Entry 7JK2 (electron microscopy, 3.20 A resolution); this record covers chains D and E of the 9 polymer chains in the assembly.

Chain D:
Name: Origin recognition complex subunit 4
Organism: Drosophila melanogaster
UniProtKB: Q9W102 (Q9W102_DROME); residue numbers follow UniProt; this construct covers 1-459
Amino-acid sequence (462 residues; each row starts with the number of its first residue; numbers below 1 keep their minus sign (Ser-2 is residue -2)):
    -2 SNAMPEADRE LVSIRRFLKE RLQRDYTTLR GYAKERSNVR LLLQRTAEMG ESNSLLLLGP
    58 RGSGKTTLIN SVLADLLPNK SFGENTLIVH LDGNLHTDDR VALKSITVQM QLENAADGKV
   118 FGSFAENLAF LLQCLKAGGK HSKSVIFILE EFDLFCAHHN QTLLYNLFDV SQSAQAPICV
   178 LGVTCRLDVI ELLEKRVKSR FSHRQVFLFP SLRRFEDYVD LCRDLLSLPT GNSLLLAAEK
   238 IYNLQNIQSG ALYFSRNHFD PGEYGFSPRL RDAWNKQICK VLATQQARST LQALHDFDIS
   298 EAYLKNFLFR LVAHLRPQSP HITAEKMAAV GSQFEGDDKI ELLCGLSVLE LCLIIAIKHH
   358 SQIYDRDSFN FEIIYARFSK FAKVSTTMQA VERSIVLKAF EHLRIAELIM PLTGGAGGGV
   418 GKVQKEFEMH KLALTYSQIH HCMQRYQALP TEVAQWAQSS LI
Not modelled in the structure: -2 to 1, 245-249, 411-419, 457-459
Differences from the reference sequence: expression tag (-2 to 0)
Metal / ion sites: Mg2+: Thr63 (together with ATP)
Ligand contacts: ATP (adenosine-5'-triphosphate): Leu19, Thr25, Leu26, Arg27, Tyr29, Pro57, Arg58, Gly59, Ser60, Gly61, Lys62, Thr63, Thr64, Glu298, Ala299, Lys302
From the paper describing this entry:
  - mutagenesis - R97A (3-fold): decreased binding to DNA

Chain E:
Name: Origin recognition complex subunit 5
Organism: Drosophila melanogaster
UniProtKB: Q24169 (ORC5_DROME); numbering as in UniProt (aligned over 1-460)
Amino-acid sequence (460 residues; row label = number of the first residue in the row):
     1 MEAICSSLEP LFPCREAAIE TLGELIGDSS ETYPSAIYLF GHSGTGKTAL TRAFLKECGK
    61 RQNVRTAHLN AIECYTTKIM LEILLDSLAP DQGDALKVDN MLDFVEQLRR QAATRVEDQG
   121 FLIAVDNAER LRDMDANVLP VLLRLQELTN LNLCVILLSQ LPFEKFYNKT GLSEIVCLHL
   181 AQYNKAETQR ILGSDFQQVR NQLLEQFAQD KKRLEICQEA VTEDFYNNYL NLFLSVFYKA
   241 CRDVPELQLT ARKCLSTYLE PVLDGTVDAT DISRLWRHIA GPLRSALTQI YMRIEKPAEE
   301 VEDFTAIEDQ SVRKLAQSLE LPYYAKFLLI AAFLASHNAA KQDKRLFVKH HGKQRKRMQT
   361 VNARAKTTEK MSTTLGPKSF SIDRLLAIFY AILEEKVGLT CNLLSQISTL VHLNLLSFVS
   421 GEQNIMEGSA RLQCTIGLEF VLQIGKVVGF NVRQYLCDFM
Not modelled in the structure: 207-210, 266-272, 296-317, 350-374, 457-460
Metal / ion sites: Mg2+: Thr48 (together with ATP)
Ligand contacts: ATP (adenosine-5'-triphosphate): Leu11, Phe12, Pro13, Arg15, His42, Ser43, Gly44, Thr45, Gly46, Lys47, Thr48, Ala49, Gln160, Tyr183, Ile191, Pro245
UniProt features mapped onto this chain:
  - binding site (ATP): Gly41 to Thr48

Chain D / chain E interface:
Pairs across the interface - 89 pairs, chain D then chain E:
  Arg12(D) with Glu31(E), salt bridge
  Arg13(D) with Asp28(E), salt bridge; Ser30(E); Glu31(E), salt bridge
  Lys16(D) with Glu24(E); Glu31(E), salt bridge; Thr32(E)
  Glu17(D) with Thr32(E); Arg115(E), salt bridge
  Gln20(D) with Thr32(E); Tyr33(E); Ser35(E); Gln146(E)
  Tyr23(D) with Asn150(E)
  Arg58(D) with Arg144(E); Thr170(E), hydrogen bond (side chain-backbone); Leu172(E)
  Asn91(D) with Asn137(E), hydrogen bond (backbone-side chain); Pro140(E); Val141(E)
  Leu92(D) with Leu102(E), hydrophobic; Val141(E), hydrophobic
  His93(D) with Leu102(E)
  Thr94(D) with Asn137(E)
  Val98(D) with Asn100(E); Leu102(E), hydrophobic
  Tyr250(D) with Asn150(E), hydrogen bond (backbone-side chain)
  Phe251(D) with Asn150(E), hydrogen bond (backbone-side chain)
  Arg253(D) with Arg109(E), hydrogen bond (side chain-backbone); Ala112(E), hydrogen bond (side chain-backbone); Asn150(E)
  Asn254(D) with Asn150(E)
  Glu260(D) with Arg115(E)
  Tyr261(D) with Arg115(E), hydrogen bond
  Ala299(D) with Glu174(E)
  Tyr300(D) with Glu174(E)
  Asn303(D) with Glu174(E); Ile175(E), hydrogen bond (side chain-backbone); Val176(E)
  Phe306(D) with Leu25(E), hydrophobic; Thr32(E); Pro34(E)
  Arg307(D) with Ile175(E); Val176(E); Cys177(E)
  Ala310(D) with Glu24(E)
  His311(D) with Glu24(E), salt bridge
  Arg313(D) with Met1(E), hydrogen bond; Glu2(E), salt bridge; Glu24(E)
  Asp335(D) with Phe40(E); Pro162(E); Glu164(E)
  Lys336(D) with Glu164(E); Lys165(E)
  Glu338(D) with His179(E), hydrogen bond (backbone-side chain)
  Leu339(D) with Phe40(E), hydrophobic; His42(E), hydrogen bond (backbone-side chain); Pro162(E); His179(E)
  Cys341(D) with Arg242(E), hydrogen bond (backbone-side chain)
  Gly342(D) with Gln182(E); Arg242(E), hydrogen bond (backbone-side chain)
  Leu343(D) with His42(E); Arg242(E), hydrogen bond (backbone-side chain)
  Ser344(D) with Lys239(E); Ala240(E), hydrogen bond (side chain-backbone); Arg242(E)
  Val345(D) with Lys239(E), hydrogen bond (backbone-backbone)
  Leu346(D) with Lys239(E), hydrogen bond (backbone-backbone)
  Thr384(D) with Lys239(E)
  Glu389(D) with Thr288(E)
  Ile392(D) with Leu287(E); Thr288(E); Ile290(E), hydrophobic
  Lys395(D) with Tyr291(E)
  His399(D) with His42(E)
  Ile402(D) with Gln160(E); Leu161(E)
  Ala403(D) with Leu161(E)
  Glu404(D) with Leu161(E); Lys165(E), hydrogen bond (backbone-side chain)
  Gln421(D) with Pro377(E); Cys434(E), hydrogen bond (side chain-backbone); Thr435(E)
  Phe424(D) with Leu375(E); Gly376(E)
  Tyr443(D) with Arg242(E)
  Gln444(D) with Asn184(E)
Also at the interface, not in a pair above, chain D (59 interface residues in all): Val9, Arg21, Asp89, Ser102, Cys182, Ser252, Met385, Ala387, Val388, Ser391, Met407
Also at the interface, not in a pair above, chain E (62 interface residues in all): Met101, Val105, Arg110, Arg132, Glu147, Leu148, Asn152, Gly171, Tyr238, Cys241, Met292, Gln433

Overview:
Chain D and chain E form an interface of 59 and 62 residues respectively, with 19 hydrogen bonds and 7 salt
bridges. Polar contacts include Arg12(D)-Glu31(E), Arg13(D)-Asp28(E) and Arg13(D)-Glu31(E). Bound to chain D:
ATP. Ligands of chain E: ATP. The paper reports that R97A of chain D reduces binding to DNA.
Here chain D is Origin recognition complex subunit 4 and chain E is Origin recognition complex subunit 5, both
from Drosophila melanogaster. Entry 7JK2 (Structure of Drosophila ORC bound to poly(dA/dT) DNA and Cdc6
(conformation 1)) was determined by electron microscopy (same publication as 7JGR, 7JGS, 7JK3, 7JK4, 7JK5 and
7JK6).
